PDB entry 8FLW | electron microscopy, 3.58 A resolution | chains H and L of the 8 polymer chains in the assembly

[Chain H]
Molecule: PGT145 DU303 Heavy
Organism: Homo sapiens
Amino-acid sequence (252 residues; row label = number of the first residue in the row; note: 2 numbers in that range are skipped by the numbering (no residue carries them; nothing is unmodelled there); a row labelled like 52A-52C holds insertion residues (52A, then the next letters in order)):
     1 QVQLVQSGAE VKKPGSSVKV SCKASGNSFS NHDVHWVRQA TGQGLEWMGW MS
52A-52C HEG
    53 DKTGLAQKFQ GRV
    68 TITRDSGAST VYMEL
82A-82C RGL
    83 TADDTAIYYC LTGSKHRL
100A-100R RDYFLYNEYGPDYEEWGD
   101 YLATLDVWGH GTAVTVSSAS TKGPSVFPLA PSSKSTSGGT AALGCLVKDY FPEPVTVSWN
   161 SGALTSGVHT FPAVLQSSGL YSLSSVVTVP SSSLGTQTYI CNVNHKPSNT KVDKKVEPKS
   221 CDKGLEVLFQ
Disordered / not traced: 119-230
Modified residues: Tyr100F (O-sulfo-L-tyrosine; TYS); Tyr100I (O-sulfo-L-tyrosine; TYS)
Disulfide bonds: Cys22-Cys92

[Chain L]
Molecule: PGT145 DU303 Light
Organism: Homo sapiens
Amino-acid sequence (219 residues; numbered 1 to 214 plus 5 insertion-coded residues; the number before each row is that of its first residue; a row labelled like 27A-27E holds insertion residues (27A, then the next letters in order)):
     1 EVVITQSPLF LPVTPGEAAS LSCKCSH
27A-27E SLQHS
    28 TGANYLAWYL QRPGQTPRLL IHLATHRASG VPDRFSGSGS GTDFTLKISR VESDDVGTYY
    88 CMQGLHSPWT FGQGTKVEIK RTVAAPSVFI FPPSDEQLKS GTASVVCLLN NFYPREAKVQ
   148 WKVDNALQSG NSQESVTEQD SKDSTYSLSS TLTLSKADYE KHKVYACEVT HQGLSSPVTK
   208 SFNRGEC
Disordered / not traced: 1, 109-214
Disulfide bonds: Cys23-Cys88

[Interface between chain H and chain L]
Residue-residue contacts - 28 pairs, chain H then chain L:
  His35(H) - Trp96(L)
  Val37(H) - Phe98(L)  hydrophobic
  Gln39(H) - Gln38(L)  hydrogen bond
  Gln39(H) - Tyr87(L)
  Leu45(H) - Gln38(L)
  Leu45(H) - Tyr87(L)  hydrophobic
  Leu45(H) - Phe98(L)
  Glu46(H) - Phe98(L)
  Trp47(H) - Pro95(L)  hydrophobic
  Trp47(H) - Trp96(L)
  Trp47(H) - Phe98(L)
  Trp50(H) - Trp96(L)  hydrophobic
  Ala58(H) - Pro95(L)  hydrophobic
  Gln59(H) - Pro95(L)
  Tyr91(H) - Thr43(L)
  Tyr101(H) - Thr28(L)  hydrogen bond
  Tyr101(H) - Tyr32(L)
  Tyr101(H) - Gly91(L)
  Tyr101(H) - Leu92(L)
  Leu102(H) - Tyr32(L)
  Leu102(H) - Gly91(L)  hydrogen bond (backbone-backbone)
  Leu102(H) - Trp96(L)  hydrophobic
  Thr104(H) - His49(L)
  Leu105(H) - Tyr36(L)
  Leu105(H) - Leu46(L)
  Trp108(H) - Thr43(L)
  Trp108(H) - Pro44(L)
  Gly109(H) - Thr43(L)
Other interface residues (no listed pair), chain H (22 interface residues in all): Gln43, Gly44, Leu57, Asp100B, Asp100R, Ala103
Other interface residues (no listed pair), chain L (17 interface residues in all): Leu50, Met89, Gln100

[In short]
22 residues of chain H and 17 residues of chain L are in contact, with 3 hydrogen bonds. Polar contacts
include Gln39(H)-Gln38(L), Tyr101(H)-Thr28(L) and Leu102(H)-Gly91(L).
Chain H is PGT145 DU303 Heavy and chain L is PGT145 DU303 Light, both from Homo sapiens; the structure,
Cryo-EM Structure of PGT145 DU303 Fab in complex with BG505 DS-SOSIP.664, was determined by electron
microscopy, deposited together with 8FK5 and 8FL1.
